PDB entry 7Z8Z | X-ray diffraction, 1.50 A resolution | chains A and D of the 4 polymer chains in the assembly

== Chain A ==
Name: Heat shock factor 2-binding protein
From: Mus musculus
UniProt: Q9D4G2 (HSF2B_MOUSE); residue numbers follow UniProt; this construct covers 22-81
Chain sequence (63 residues; numbered 19 to 81; the number before each row is that of its first residue):
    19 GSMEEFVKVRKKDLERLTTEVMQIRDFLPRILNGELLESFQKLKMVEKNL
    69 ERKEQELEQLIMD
Disordered / not traced: 19-20
Differences from the reference sequence: expression tag (19-21)
What the authors report for this chain:
  - self-association interface (contacts with another copy of this molecule); pairs are residue here / residue on that copy: Leu54-Leu54, Ser57-Ser57, Leu61-Leu61, Val64-Val64, Leu68-Leu68, Lys71-Lys71, Leu75-Leu75, Leu54, Ser57, Leu61, Val64, Leu68, Lys71, Leu75
  - mutagenesis - K26E: decreased binding to DNA
  - mutagenesis - K26E: unchanged stability
  - mutagenesis - K26E: abolished binding to 75 base pair substrate

== Chain D ==
Name: Break repair meiotic recombinase recruitment factor 1
From: Mus musculus
UniProt: Q6DIA7 (BRME1_MOUSE); numbering as in UniProt (aligned over 540-574)
Chain sequence (38 residues; row label = number of the first residue in the row):
   537 GSMRMQDATDTVRGLVVELSGLNRLIMSTHRDLEAFKR
Disordered / not traced: 574
Differences from the reference sequence: expression tag (537-539)
What the authors report for this chain:
  - mutagenesis - V548E/L555E/I562E: abolished binding to Heat shock factor 2-binding protein (chain A)
  - mutagenesis - R540E/R549E: abolished binding to DNA

== How chain A and chain D interact ==
Contacting residue pairs (23; chain A residue first):
  Phe24(A) - Asp543(D)
  Phe24(A) - Thr545(D)
  Lys26(A) - Met541(D)
  Lys29(A) - Gln542(D)
  Leu32(A) - Ala544(D)  hydrophobic
  Thr36(A) - Leu551(D)
  Val39(A) - Leu551(D)  hydrophobic
  Val39(A) - Leu555(D)  hydrophobic
  Met40(A) - Leu551(D)  hydrophobic
  Ile42(A) - Leu558(D)  hydrophobic
  Arg43(A) - Glu554(D)
  Arg43(A) - Leu558(D)
  Leu46(A) - Ile562(D)  hydrophobic
  Leu50(A) - Leu561(D)
  Leu50(A) - Ile562(D)  hydrophobic
  Leu50(A) - Thr565(D)
  Leu55(A) - Leu569(D)  hydrophobic
  Leu55(A) - Phe572(D)  hydrophobic
  Phe58(A) - Leu569(D)  hydrophobic
  Phe58(A) - Phe572(D)
  Phe58(A) - Lys573(D)
  Gln59(A) - Phe572(D)
  Lys62(A) - Phe572(D)
Also at the interface, not in a pair above, chain A (17 interface residues in all): Pro47, Leu54
Also at the interface, not in a pair above, chain D (18 interface residues in all): Thr547, Val548, Asp568

== Overview ==
17 residues of chain A face 18 of chain D across their interface. From the paper: K26E of chain A reduces
binding to DNA; a self-association interface involving Leu54(A), Ser57(A) and Leu61(A) among others; 3
substitutions were tested in all.
Chain A is Heat shock factor 2-binding protein and chain D is Break repair meiotic recombinase recruitment
factor 1, both from Mus musculus; the structure, Crystal structure of the MEILB2-BRME1 2:2 core complex, was
determined by X-ray diffraction.
